6BZ9 - chains A and B of the 3 polymer chains in the assembly; structure by X-ray diffraction, 1.80 A resolution.

Chain A:
Molecule: Caspase-1
Source organism: Homo sapiens
Notes: EC 3.4.22.36
UniProtKB: P29466 (CASP1_HUMAN); residue numbers follow UniProt; this construct covers 120-297
Chain sequence (178 residues; each row starts with the number of its first residue):
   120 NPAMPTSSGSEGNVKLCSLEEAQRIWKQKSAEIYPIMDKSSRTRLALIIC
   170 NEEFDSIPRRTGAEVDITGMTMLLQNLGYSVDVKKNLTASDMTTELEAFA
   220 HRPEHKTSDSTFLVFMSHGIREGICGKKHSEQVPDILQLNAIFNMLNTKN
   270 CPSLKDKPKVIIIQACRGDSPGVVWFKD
Disordered / not traced: 120-126
Curated features (UniProtKB/Swiss-Prot):
  - active site: H237, C285
  - cross-link: K134 (Glycyl lysine isopeptide (Lys-Gly) (interchain with G-Cter in ubiquitin))
  - mutagenesis: C285 (C285A/S: Loss of protease activity. Loss of SPHK2 cleavage and release in apoptotic cells), W294 (W294A: Mediates autoprocessing but is unable to interact with Gasdermin-D (GSDMD) and mediate its cleavage), D297 (D297N: In IDL(uncl); abolished cleavage in the interdomain region; when associated with 315-N-N-316)

Chain B:
Molecule: Caspase-1
Source organism: Homo sapiens
Notes: EC 3.4.22.36
UniProtKB: P29466 (CASP1_HUMAN); residue numbers follow UniProt; this construct covers 317-404
Chain sequence (88 residues; each row starts with the number of its first residue):
   317 AIKKAHIEKDFIAFCSSTPDNVSWRHPTMGSVFIGRLIEHMQEYACSCDV
   367 EEIFRKVRFSFEQPDGRAQMPTTERVTLTRCFYLFPGH
Curated features (UniProtKB/Swiss-Prot):
  - mutagenesis: I318 to K320 (Abolished ability to cleave IL18), I318 (I318N: Mediates autoprocessing but is unable to interact with Gasdermin-D (GSDMD) and mediate its cleavage), K320 (K320A: Abolishes cleavage of Gasdermin-D (GSDMD))

Interface between chain A and chain B:
Pairs across the interface (126; chain A residue first):
  E130(A) - G403(B)
  N132(A) - Q358(B)
  V133(A) - Q358(B)
  V133(A) - P402(B)  hydrophobic
  K134(A) - Q358(B)  hydrogen bond (backbone-backbone)
  K134(A) - E359(B)  salt bridge
  K134(A) - C362(B)
  K134(A) - P402(B)
  L135(A) - C362(B)
  L135(A) - P402(B)
  C136(A) - C362(B)  hydrogen bond (side chain-backbone)
  C136(A) - P402(B)  hydrogen bond (backbone-backbone)
  C136(A) - H404(B)  hydrogen bond (backbone-side chain)
  S137(A) - H404(B)
  L138(A) - H404(B)
  E140(A) - C362(B)
  E140(A) - S363(B)
  I144(A) - C362(B)
  I144(A) - Y399(B)  hydrophobic
  I144(A) - F401(B)  hydrophobic
  K148(A) - C397(B)  hydrogen bond
  K148(A) - Y399(B)
  A150(A) - R396(B)  hydrogen bond (backbone-side chain)
  E151(A) - R396(B)
  E151(A) - C397(B)  hydrogen bond (backbone-backbone)
  I152(A) - R396(B)
  I152(A) - C397(B)
  I152(A) - Y399(B)  hydrophobic
  Y153(A) - D326(B)  hydrogen bond
  Y153(A) - L394(B)
  Y153(A) - T395(B)  hydrogen bond (side chain-backbone)
  Y153(A) - R396(B)
  Y153(A) - C397(B)  hydrogen bond (backbone-backbone)
  Y153(A) - F398(B)  hydrophobic
  I155(A) - Y399(B)
  I155(A) - F401(B)  hydrophobic
  K158(A) - G403(B)  hydrogen bond (side chain-backbone)
  K158(A) - H404(B)
  R161(A) - H404(B)  hydrogen bond (side chain-backbone)
  R179(A) - R341(B)
  R179(A) - S347(B)
  T180(A) - R341(B)  hydrogen bond (backbone-side chain)
  T180(A) - H342(B)
  T180(A) - P343(B)
  G181(A) - H342(B)
  G181(A) - P343(B)
  G181(A) - G346(B)
  V184(A) - T344(B)
  V184(A) - M345(B)
  D185(A) - G346(B)
  D185(A) - S347(B)  hydrogen bond
  D185(A) - I350(B)
  G188(A) - I354(B)
  M189(A) - I350(B)  hydrophobic
  M189(A) - I354(B)  hydrophobic
  L192(A) - I354(B)  hydrophobic
  L196(A) - M357(B)  hydrophobic
  Y198(A) - F398(B)
  Y198(A) - L400(B)
  S229(A) - F398(B)
  R240(A) - P335(B)
  R240(A) - D336(B)  salt bridge
  N259(A) - R391(B)  hydrogen bond
  F262(A) - E324(B)
  F262(A) - F327(B)  hydrophobic
  F262(A) - A329(B)  hydrophobic
  F262(A) - R391(B)
  L265(A) - F327(B)
  N266(A) - I323(B)
  N266(A) - F327(B)
  T267(A) - H322(B)  hydrogen bond (side chain-backbone)
  T267(A) - I323(B)  hydrogen bond (backbone-backbone)
  K268(A) - I323(B)
  D275(A) - K325(B)  salt bridge
  D275(A) - D326(B)
  K276(A) - D326(B)
  P277(A) - D326(B)
  P277(A) - F398(B)  hydrophobic
  K278(A) - K325(B)  hydrogen bond (side chain-backbone)
  K278(A) - D326(B)  hydrogen bond (backbone-backbone)
  K278(A) - F327(B)
  K278(A) - I328(B)  hydrogen bond (backbone-backbone)
  V279(A) - I328(B)
  V279(A) - F370(B)  hydrophobic
  V279(A) - F398(B)  hydrophobic
  I280(A) - I328(B)  hydrogen bond (backbone-backbone)
  I280(A) - A329(B)
  I280(A) - F330(B)  hydrogen bond (backbone-backbone)
  I281(A) - F330(B)
  I281(A) - F349(B)  hydrophobic
  I281(A) - L353(B)  hydrophobic
  I281(A) - F370(B)  hydrophobic
  I282(A) - F330(B)  hydrogen bond (backbone-backbone)
  I282(A) - C331(B)
  I282(A) - S332(B)  hydrogen bond (backbone-backbone)
  I282(A) - F349(B)
  Q283(A) - S332(B)
  Q283(A) - S339(B)
  Q283(A) - W340(B)
  Q283(A) - S347(B)
  Q283(A) - F349(B)
  Q283(A) - I350(B)
  A284(A) - S332(B)  hydrogen bond (backbone-side chain)
  A284(A) - S333(B)
  A284(A) - S339(B)  hydrogen bond (backbone-side chain)
  C285(A) - N337(B)
  C285(A) - V338(B)  hydrophobic
  C285(A) - S339(B)  hydrogen bond (side chain-backbone)
  R286(A) - C331(B)
  R286(A) - S333(B)  hydrogen bond (side chain-backbone)
  R286(A) - T334(B)
  R286(A) - P335(B)
  R286(A) - D336(B)  hydrogen bond (backbone-backbone)
  R286(A) - N337(B)  hydrogen bond (backbone-backbone)
  R286(A) - E390(B)  salt bridge
  G287(A) - D336(B)
  G287(A) - N337(B)
  G287(A) - V338(B)
  D288(A) - D336(B)  hydrogen bond (backbone-backbone)
  D288(A) - V338(B)
  S289(A) - D336(B)  hydrogen bond (backbone-backbone)
  S289(A) - N337(B)
  S289(A) - V338(B)  hydrogen bond (backbone-backbone)
  P290(A) - A384(B)
  G291(A) - N337(B)  hydrogen bond (backbone-side chain)
  V292(A) - A384(B)  hydrophobic
Interface residues without a listed pair, chain A (61 interface residues in all): A141, R178, F231, M235, H237, N263, K274
Interface residues without a listed pair, chain B (55 interface residues in all): A321, A361, D365, T388, T393

Summary:
61 residues of chain A face 55 of chain B across their interface, with 34 hydrogen bonds and 4 salt bridges.
Polar contacts include K134(A)-E359(B), R240(A)-D336(B) and D275(A)-K325(B).
Here chain A is Caspase-1 and chain B is Caspase-1, both from Homo sapiens. Entry 6BZ9 (Crystal structure of
human caspase-1 in complex with Ac-FLTD-CMK) was determined by X-ray diffraction.
